Entry 4TLR (X-ray diffraction, 1.86 A resolution); this record covers chain A.

[Chain A]
Name: NS5b
From: Hepatitis C virus (isolate 1)
Notes: EC 2.7.7.48
Sequence (578 residues; each row starts with the number of its first residue):
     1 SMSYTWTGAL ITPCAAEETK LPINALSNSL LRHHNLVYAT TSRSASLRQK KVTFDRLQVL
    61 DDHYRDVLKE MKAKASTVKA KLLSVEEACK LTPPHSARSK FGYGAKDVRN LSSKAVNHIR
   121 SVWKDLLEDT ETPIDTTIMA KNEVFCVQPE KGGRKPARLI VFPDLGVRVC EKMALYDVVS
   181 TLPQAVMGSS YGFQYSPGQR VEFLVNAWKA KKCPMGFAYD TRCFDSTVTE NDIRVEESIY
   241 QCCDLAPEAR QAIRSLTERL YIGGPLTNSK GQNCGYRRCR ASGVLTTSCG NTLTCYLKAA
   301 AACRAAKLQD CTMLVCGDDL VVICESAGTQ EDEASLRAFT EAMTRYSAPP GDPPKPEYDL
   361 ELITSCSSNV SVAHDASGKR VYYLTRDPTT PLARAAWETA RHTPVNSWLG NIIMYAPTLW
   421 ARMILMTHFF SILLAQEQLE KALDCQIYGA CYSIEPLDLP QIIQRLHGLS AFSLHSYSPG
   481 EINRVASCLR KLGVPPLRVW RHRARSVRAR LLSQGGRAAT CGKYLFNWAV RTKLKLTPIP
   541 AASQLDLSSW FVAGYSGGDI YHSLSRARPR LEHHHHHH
Disordered / not traced: 565-578
Disulfide bonds: C303-C311
Small-molecule neighbours:
  - 33H (3-{(2R,5R)-5-cyclohexyl-2-[(2R)-2-hydroxypropyl]-3-oxomorpholin-4-yl}-5-(3,3-dimethylbut-1-yn-1-yl)thiophene-2-carboxylic acid): L419, R422, M423, L474, H475, S476, Y477, I482, V485, A486, L489, L497, R501, W528
  - 79Z (5-cyclopropyl-2-(4-fluorophenyl)-6-[(2-hydroxyethyl)(methylsulfonyl)amino]-N-methyl-1-benzofuran-3-carboxamide): F193, P197, R200, L204, L314, C316, D319, L320, V321, L360, I363, S365, C366, S368, N369, L384, M414, Y415, Y448, Y555

[Overview]
Chain A binds compound 33H and compound 79Z.
Chain A is NS5b (Hepatitis C virus (isolate 1)); the structure, NS5b in complex with lactam-thiophene
carboxylic acids, was determined by X-ray diffraction.
